Entry 4MB2 (X-ray diffraction, 2.19 A resolution); this record covers chains A and B.

# Chain A (and B)
Protein: Phosphopantothenate synthetase
Source organism: Thermococcus onnurineus
Notes: EC 6.3.2.26; chain B of this document is another copy of the same molecule, construct and numbering; everything in this record applies to it too
Reference sequence: B6YXQ1 (B6YXQ1_THEON); residues 1-261 here = UniProt positions 1-261
Chain sequence (261 residues; row label = number of the first residue in the row):
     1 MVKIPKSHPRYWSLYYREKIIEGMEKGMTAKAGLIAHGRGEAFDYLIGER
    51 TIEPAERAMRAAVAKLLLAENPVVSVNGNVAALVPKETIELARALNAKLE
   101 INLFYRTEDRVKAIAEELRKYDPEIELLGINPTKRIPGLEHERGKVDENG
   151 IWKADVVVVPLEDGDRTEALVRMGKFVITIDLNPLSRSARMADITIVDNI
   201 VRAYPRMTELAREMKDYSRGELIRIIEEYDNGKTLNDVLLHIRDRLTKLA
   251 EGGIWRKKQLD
Unresolved in the structure: 1-8, 261 (chain B: 1, 259-261)
Ligand contacts:
  - ATP (adenosine-5'-triphosphate), molecule 1: Arg10, Arg17, Tyr45
  - ATP, molecule 2: Ala36, His37, Arg39, Gly40, Phe43, Leu83, Leu161, Glu162, Asp163, Gly164, Ile180, Asp181, Leu182, Asn183, Ser186, Asp198, Asn199, Ile200
Curated features (UniProtKB/Swiss-Prot):
  - binding site (ATP): Arg17, Arg39, Asp181, Leu182, Arg187, Ser188, Asn199, Ile200

# Chain A / chain B interface
Residue-residue contacts (84):
  Arg17(A) with Ile35(B); Arg39(B)
  Ile20(A) with Ile35(B), hydrophobic
  Ile21(A) with Ile35(B), hydrophobic
  Met24(A) with Met24(B), hydrophobic
  Lys31(A) with Ile21(B); Met24(B); Leu34(B)
  Leu34(A) with Lys31(B); Ile35(B)
  Ile35(A) with Arg17(B); Leu34(B); Gly38(B); Glu41(B)
  His37(A) with Ile35(B)
  Gly38(A) with Ile35(B); Gly38(B); Arg39(B)
  Arg39(A) with Arg17(B); Gly38(B), hydrogen bond (backbone-backbone); Arg39(B); Glu41(B), salt bridge; Ala42(B)
  Glu41(A) with Ile35(B); Arg39(B), salt bridge
  Ala42(A) with Arg39(B); Ala42(B), hydrophobic; Phe43(B), hydrophobic
  Phe43(A) with Ala42(B), hydrophobic
  Tyr45(A) with Arg39(B); Asn183(B); Leu185(B)
  Leu46(A) with Leu46(B), hydrophobic; Leu185(B), hydrophobic
  Pro184(A) with Ile254(B)
  Leu185(A) with Leu249(B), hydrophobic
  Arg190(A) with Leu249(B); Ile254(B), hydrogen bond (side chain-backbone); Trp255(B), hydrogen bond (backbone-side chain); Arg256(B), hydrogen bond (backbone-backbone); Lys257(B), hydrogen bond (side chain-backbone); Lys258(B)
  Met191(A) with Arg256(B), hydrogen bond (backbone-side chain); Lys257(B)
  Ala192(A) with Trp255(B), hydrogen bond (backbone-side chain)
  Asp193(A) with Arg256(B), salt bridge
  Asn231(A) with Trp255(B)
  Gly232(A) with Trp255(B)
  Leu235(A) with Ile254(B), hydrophobic
  Asn236(A) with Ile254(B)
  Leu239(A) with Ala250(B), hydrophobic; Ile254(B), hydrophobic
  Ile242(A) with Leu246(B), hydrophobic
  Arg243(A) with Arg243(B); Thr247(B)
  Leu246(A) with Leu239(B); Ile242(B), hydrophobic; Arg243(B)
  Thr247(A) with Arg243(B), hydrogen bond
  Leu249(A) with Leu185(B), hydrophobic
  Ala250(A) with Asn236(B), hydrogen bond (backbone-side chain); Leu240(B), hydrophobic
  Gly253(A) with Asn236(B)
  Ile254(A) with Pro184(B); Arg190(B); Leu235(B), hydrophobic; Asn236(B); Leu239(B), hydrophobic
  Trp255(A) with Arg190(B); Ala192(B), hydrogen bond (side chain-backbone); Asn231(B); Gly232(B); Leu235(B), hydrophobic
  Arg256(A) with Val171(B); Arg190(B), hydrogen bond (backbone-backbone); Met191(B), hydrogen bond (side chain-backbone); Ala192(B); Asp193(B), salt bridge
  Lys257(A) with Arg190(B), hydrogen bond (backbone-side chain); Met191(B)
  Lys258(A) with Arg187(B), hydrogen bond (backbone-side chain); Arg190(B), hydrogen bond (backbone-side chain)
  Leu260(A) with Leu185(B); Arg190(B)
Other interface residues (no listed pair), chain A (42 interface residues in all): Glu168, Val171, Ala189
Other interface residues (no listed pair), chain B (44 interface residues in all): Ile20, Glu25, Ala32, His37, Glu168, Gly253

# Summary
42 residues of chain A and 44 residues of chain B are in contact; the contacts include 15 hydrogen bonds and 4
salt bridges. Polar contacts include Arg39(A)-Glu41(B), Asp193(A)-Arg256(B) and Arg190(A)-Ile254(B). Ligands
of chain A: ATP. UniProt lists 8 ATP-binding residues on chain A.
Chain A and chain B are both Phosphopantothenate synthetase (Thermococcus onnurineus); the structure, Crystal
structure of TON1374 in complex with ATP, was determined by X-ray diffraction.
